3PVF - chain A; structure by X-ray diffraction, 1.73 A resolution.

Chain A:
Name: Triosephosphate isomerase
Source organism: Plasmodium falciparum
Notes: EC 5.3.1.1
UniProtKB: Q07412 (TPIS_PLAFA); numbering as in UniProt (aligned over 1-248)
Amino-acid sequence (248 residues; row label = number of the first residue in the row):
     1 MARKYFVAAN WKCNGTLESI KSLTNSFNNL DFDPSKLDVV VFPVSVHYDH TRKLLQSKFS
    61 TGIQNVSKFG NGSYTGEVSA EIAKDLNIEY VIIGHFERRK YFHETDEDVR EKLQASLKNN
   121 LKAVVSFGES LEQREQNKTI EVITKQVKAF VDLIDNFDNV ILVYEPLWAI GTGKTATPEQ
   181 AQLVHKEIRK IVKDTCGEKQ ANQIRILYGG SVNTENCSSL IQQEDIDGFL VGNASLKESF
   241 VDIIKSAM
Disordered / not traced: 1-2
Differences from the reference sequence: engineered mutation Ser126 (Cys in Q07412); conflict Val163 (Ala in Q07412)
Curated features (UniProtKB/Swiss-Prot):
  - active site: His95 (Electrophile), Glu165 (Proton acceptor)
  - binding site (D-glyceraldehyde 3-phosphate): Asn10, Lys12, Gly171, Leu230, Gly232, Asn233
  - mutagenesis: Ser73 (S73A: 3-fold decrease in substrate affinity; when associated with S-96), Phe96 (F96A: 2-fold decrease in substrate affinity; F96H: 6.7-fold decrease in substrate affinity; F96S: 5.5-fold decrease in substrate affinity. 3-fold decrease in substrate affinity ...), Leu167 (L167V: 3-fold decrease in substrate affinity; when associated with S-96)
Residues lining bound ligands: 2-phosphoglycolic acid (PGA): Asn10, Lys12, His95, Glu165, Ala169, Ile170, Gly171, Gly210, Ser211, Val212, Leu230, Val231, Gly232, Asn233

Overview:
Chain A binds 2-phosphoglycolic acid. Curated annotation (UniProt) lists active-site residues His95 and
Glu165, 6 D-glyceraldehyde 3-phosphate-binding residues and 3 mutagenesis sites.
Chain A is Triosephosphate isomerase (Plasmodium falciparum); the structure, Structure of C126S mutant of
Plasmodium falciparum triosephosphate isomerase complexed with PGA, was determined by X-ray diffraction (same
publication as 3PWA and 3PY2).
